Entry 1CMY (X-ray diffraction, 3.00 A resolution); this record covers chains B and C of the 4 polymer chains in the assembly.

== Chain B ==
Name: Hemoglobin ypsilanti (carbonmonoxy) (beta chain)
From: Homo sapiens
UniProtKB: P68871 (HBB_HUMAN); residues 1-146 here = UniProt positions 1-146
Amino-acid sequence (146 residues; each row starts with the number of its first residue):
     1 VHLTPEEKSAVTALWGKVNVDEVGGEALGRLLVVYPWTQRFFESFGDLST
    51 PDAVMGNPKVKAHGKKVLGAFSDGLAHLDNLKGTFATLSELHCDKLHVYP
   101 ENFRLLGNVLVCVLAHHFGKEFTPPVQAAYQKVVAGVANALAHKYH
Construct notes: conflict Tyr-99 (Asp in P68871)
Metal / ion sites: heme Fe near His-92 (its only coordinating residue here)
Small-molecule neighbours: heme (HEM): Leu-31, Thr-38, Phe-41, Phe-42, His-63, Lys-66, Val-67, Ala-70, Phe-71, Phe-85, Leu-88, Leu-91, His-92, Leu-96, Val-98, Asn-102, Phe-103, Leu-106, Val-137, Leu-141
UniProt features mapped onto this chain:
  - natural variant: Leu-3 (H3L: In Graz; this construct carries the variant), Glu-7 (E7A: In G-Makassar; E7K: In Hb C; E7Q: In Machida; E7V: In SKCA), Lys-8 (E8K: In G-Siriraj; this construct carries the variant), Val-11 (A11V: In Iraq-Halabja; this construct carries the variant), Gly-16 (W16G: In Randwick; this construct carries the variant), Val-23 (E23V: In D-Granada; this construct carries the variant), Gly-24 (V24G: In Miyashiro; this construct carries the variant), Gly-25 (G25D: In Moscva; G25R: In Riverdale-Bronx; G25V: In Savannah), Leu-32 (L32P: In Yokohama), Val-33 (L33V: In Muscat; this construct carries the variant), Arg-40 (Q40R: In Tianshui; this construct carries the variant), Phe-42 (F42Y: In Mequon; deletion: In Bruxelles), 11 further natural variant entries in UniProt

== Chain C ==
Name: Hemoglobin ypsilanti (carbonmonoxy) (alpha chain)
From: Homo sapiens
UniProtKB: P69905 (HBA_HUMAN); residues 1-141 here = UniProt positions 1-141
Amino-acid sequence (141 residues; numbered 1 to 141; the number before each row is that of its first residue):
     1 VLSPADKTNVKAAWGKVGAHAGEYGAEALERMFLSFPTTKTYFPHFDLSH
    51 GSAQVKGHGKKVADALTNAVAHVDDMPNALSALSDLHAHKLRVDPVNFKL
   101 LSHCLLVTLAAHLPAEFTPAVHASLDKFLASVSTVLTSKYR
Metal / ion sites: heme Fe near His-87 (its only coordinating residue here)
Small-molecule neighbours: heme (HEM): Met-32, Thr-39, Tyr-42, Phe-43, His-45, Phe-46, His-58, Lys-61, Val-62, Ala-65, Leu-66, Leu-83, Leu-86, His-87, Leu-91, Val-93, Asn-97, Phe-98, Leu-101, Val-132, Ser-133, Leu-136
UniProt features mapped onto this chain:
  - site: Lys-61 (Not glycated)
  - natural variant: Asp-6 (A6D: In J-Toronto; this construct carries the variant), Ala-13 (A13D: In J-Paris 1/J-Aljezur), Glu-27 (A27E: In Shenyang; this construct carries the variant), Lys-61 (K61N: In Zambia; deletion: In Clinic), Asp-64 (A64D: In Pontoise; this construct carries the variant), Asp-75 (D75A: In Lille; D75G: In Chapel Hill; D75N: In G-Pest), Ala-111 (A111D: In Petah Tikva)

== Chain B / chain C interface ==
Residue-residue contacts (20; chain B residue first):
  Val-34(B) / Tyr-140(C)
  Pro-36(B) / Arg-92(C)  hydrogen bond (backbone-side chain)
  Pro-36(B) / Tyr-140(C)
  Trp-37(B) / Arg-92(C)
  Trp-37(B) / Val-93(C)
  Trp-37(B) / Asp-94(C)
  Trp-37(B) / Pro-95(C)
  Trp-37(B) / Tyr-140(C)
  Gln-39(B) / Arg-92(C)  hydrogen bond
  Arg-40(B) / Thr-41(C)
  Arg-40(B) / Tyr-42(C)
  Arg-40(B) / Leu-91(C)
  Arg-40(B) / Arg-92(C)
  His-97(B) / Thr-38(C)
  Tyr-99(B) / Thr-38(C)  hydrogen bond
  Tyr-99(B) / Asp-94(C)
  Tyr-99(B) / Val-96(C)  hydrophobic
  Tyr-99(B) / Asn-97(C)
  Tyr-99(B) / Leu-100(C)
  Asn-102(B) / Asp-94(C)

== Overview ==
8 residues of chain B face 12 of chain C across their interface, with 3 hydrogen bonds. Among the polar pairs
are Pro-36(B)/Arg-92(C), Gln-39(B)/Arg-92(C) and Tyr-99(B)/Thr-38(C). Ligands of chain B: heme. Ligands of
chain C: heme.
Chain B is Hemoglobin ypsilanti (carbonmonoxy) (beta chain) and chain C is Hemoglobin ypsilanti (carbonmonoxy)
(alpha chain), both from Homo sapiens; the structure, The mutation BETA99 asp-tyr stabilizes Y-A new,
composite quaternary state of human hemoglobin, was determined by X-ray diffraction.
